PDB entry 8KEV | electron microscopy, 3.50 A resolution | chains D and A of the 8 polymer chains in the assembly

== Chain D ==
Protein: Protein sel-1 homolog 1
From: Homo sapiens
UniProt: Q9UBV2 (SE1L1_HUMAN); numbering as in UniProt (aligned over 1-794)
Chain sequence (794 residues; row label = number of the first residue in the row):
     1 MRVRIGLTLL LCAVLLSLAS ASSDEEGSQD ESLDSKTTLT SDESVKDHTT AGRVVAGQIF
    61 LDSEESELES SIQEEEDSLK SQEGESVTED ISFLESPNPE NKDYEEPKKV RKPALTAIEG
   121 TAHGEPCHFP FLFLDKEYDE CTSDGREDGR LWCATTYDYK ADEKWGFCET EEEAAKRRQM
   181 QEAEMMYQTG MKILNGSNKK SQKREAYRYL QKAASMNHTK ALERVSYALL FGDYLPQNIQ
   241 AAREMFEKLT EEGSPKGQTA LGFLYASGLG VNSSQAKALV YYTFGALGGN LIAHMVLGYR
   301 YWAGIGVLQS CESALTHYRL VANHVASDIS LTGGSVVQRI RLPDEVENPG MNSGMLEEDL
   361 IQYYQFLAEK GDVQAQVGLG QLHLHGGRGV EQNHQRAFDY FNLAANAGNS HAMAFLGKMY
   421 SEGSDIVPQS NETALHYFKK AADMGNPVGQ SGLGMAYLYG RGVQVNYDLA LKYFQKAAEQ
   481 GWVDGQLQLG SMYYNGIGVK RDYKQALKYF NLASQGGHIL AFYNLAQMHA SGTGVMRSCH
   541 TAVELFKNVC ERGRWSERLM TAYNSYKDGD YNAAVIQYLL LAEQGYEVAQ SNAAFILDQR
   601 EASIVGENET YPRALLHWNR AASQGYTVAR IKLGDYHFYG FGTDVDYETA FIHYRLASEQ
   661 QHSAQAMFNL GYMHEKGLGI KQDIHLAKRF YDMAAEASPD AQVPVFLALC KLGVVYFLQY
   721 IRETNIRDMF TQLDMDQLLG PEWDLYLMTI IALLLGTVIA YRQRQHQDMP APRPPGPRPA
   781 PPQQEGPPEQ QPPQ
Not modelled in the structure: 1-174, 347-457, 724-794
Curated features (UniProtKB/Swiss-Prot):
  - modified residue: Ser63 (Phosphoserine)
  - glycosylation (N-linked (GlcNAc...) asparagine): Asn195, Asn217, Asn272, Asn431, Asn608
  - natural variant: Cys141 (C141Y: In NEDHGFA), Met528 (M528R: In NEDGSAF), Gly585 (G585D: In NEDGSAF; uncertain significance)
  - mutagenesis: Cys127 (C127Y: Results in proteasome-mediated self-destruction of ERAD complex components and impaired degradation of ERAD substrates)
Disulfide bonds: Cys311-Cys539
Covalent attachments: N-acetylglucosamine (NAG) linked to Asn217, Asn272, Asn608

== Chain A ==
Protein: E3 ubiquitin-protein ligase synoviolin
From: Homo sapiens
Notes: EC 2.3.2.27
UniProt: Q86TM6 (SYVN1_HUMAN); residue numbers follow UniProt; this construct covers 1-617
Chain sequence (617 residues; numbered 1 to 617; the number before each row is that of its first residue):
     1 MFRTAVMMAA SLALTGAVVA HAYYLKHQFY PTVVYLTKSS PSMAVLYIQA FVLVFLLGKV
    61 MGKVFFGQLR AAEMEHLLER SWYAVTETCL AFTVFRDDFS PRFVALFTLL LFLKCFHWLA
   121 EDRVDFMERS PNISWLFHCR IVSLMFLLGI LDFLFVSHAY HSILTRGASV QLVFGFEYAI
   181 LMTMVLTIFI KYVLHSVDLQ SENPWDNKAV YMLYTELFTG FIKVLLYMAF MTIMIKVHTF
   241 PLFAIRPMYL AMRQFKKAVT DAIMSRRAIR NMNTLYPDAT PEELQAMDNV CIICREEMVT
   301 GAKRLPCNHI FHTSCLRSWF QRQQTCPTCR MDVLRASLPA QSPPPPEPAD QGPPPAPHPP
   361 PLLPQPPNFP QGLLPPFPPG MFPLWPPMGP FPPVPPPPSS GEAVAPPSTS AAALSRPSGA
   421 ATTTAAGTSA TAASATASGP GSGSAPEAGP APGFPFPPPW MGMPLPPPFA FPPMPVPPAG
   481 FAGLTPEELR ALEGHERQHL EARLQSLRNI HTLLDAAMLQ INQYLTVLAS LGPPRPATSV
   541 NSTEETATTV VAAASSTSIP SSEATTPTPG ASPPAPEMER PPAPESVGTE EMPEDGEPDA
   601 AELRRRRLQK LESPVAH
Not modelled in the structure: 267-617
Curated features (UniProtKB/Swiss-Prot):
  - zinc finger: Cys291 to Arg330 (RING-type)
  - region: Lys236 to Arg270 (Interaction with p53/TP53)
  - binding site (Zn(2+)): Cys291, Cys294, Cys307, His309, His312, Cys315, Cys326, Cys329
  - modified residue: Ser613 (Phosphoserine)
  - natural variant: Pro398 (P398L: Found in a patient with a neurodevelopmental disorder; uncertain significance)
  - mutagenesis: Cys294 (C294A: No effect on interaction with FAM8A1, HERPUD1, OS9, SEL1L and UBE2J1), Cys315 (C315S: Decreased 'Lys-48'-linked ubiquitination), Cys329 (C329S: Abolishes E3 ligase activity), Arg503 (R503L: Loss of interaction with FAM8A1, HERPUD1, OS9 and UBE2J1, impaired degradation of immature core-glycosylated basigin/CD147)

== Chain D / chain A interface ==
Contacting residue pairs - 12 pairs, chain D then chain A:
  Asp635(D) - Gln28(A)  hydrogen bond
  Tyr639(D) - Gln28(A)  hydrogen bond
  Ala664(D) - Tyr30(A)
  Gln665(D) - Gln28(A)
  Gln665(D) - Tyr30(A)
  Gln665(D) - Pro31(A)
  Asp700(D) - Val34(A)
  Asp700(D) - Lys38(A)
  Ala701(D) - Tyr30(A)
  Pro704(D) - Tyr30(A)  hydrophobic
  Pro704(D) - Val33(A)  hydrophobic
  Leu707(D) - Phe29(A)  hydrophobic
Also at the interface, not in a pair above, chain D (13 interface residues in all): Phe668, Asn669, Ser698, Val703, Lys711
Also at the interface, not in a pair above, chain A (8 interface residues in all): Thr37

== Overview ==
13 residues of chain D and 8 residues of chain A are in contact, with 2 hydrogen bonds. Among the polar pairs
are Asp635(D)-Gln28(A) and Tyr639(D)-Gln28(A). N-acetylglucosamine is covalently linked to Asn217(D),
Asn272(D) and Asn608(D).
Chain D is Protein sel-1 homolog 1 and chain A is E3 ubiquitin-protein ligase synoviolin, both from Homo
sapiens; the structure, Cryo-EM structure of HRD1-SEL1L-XTP3B (state D1) complex, was determined by electron
microscopy, deposited together with 9LWU, 9UAV, 8KES and 8KET.
